Entry 9RPD (electron microscopy, 4.90 A resolution (low resolution: residue-level contacts below are approximate; hydrogen-bond / salt-bridge calls are withheld)); this record covers chains B and A of the 9 polymer chains in the assembly.

Chain B:
Protein: Tubulin beta chain
Organism: Sus scrofa
UniProt: P02554 (TBB_PIG); numbering as in UniProt (aligned over 1-445)
Chain sequence (445 residues; row label = number of the first residue in the row):
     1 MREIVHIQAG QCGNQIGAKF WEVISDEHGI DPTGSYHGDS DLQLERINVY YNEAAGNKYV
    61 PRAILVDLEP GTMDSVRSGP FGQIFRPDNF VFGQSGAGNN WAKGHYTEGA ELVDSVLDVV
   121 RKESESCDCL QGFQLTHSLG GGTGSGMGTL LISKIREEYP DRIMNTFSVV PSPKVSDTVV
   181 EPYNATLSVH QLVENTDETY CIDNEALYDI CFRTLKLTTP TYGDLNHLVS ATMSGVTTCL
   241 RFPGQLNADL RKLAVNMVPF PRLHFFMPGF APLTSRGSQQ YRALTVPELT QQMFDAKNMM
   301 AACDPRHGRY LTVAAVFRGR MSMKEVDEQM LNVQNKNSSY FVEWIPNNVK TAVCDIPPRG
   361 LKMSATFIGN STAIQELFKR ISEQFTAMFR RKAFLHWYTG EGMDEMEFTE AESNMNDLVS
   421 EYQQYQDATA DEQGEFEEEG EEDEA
Unresolved in the structure: 428-445

Chain A:
Protein: Tubulin alpha-1A chain
Organism: Sus scrofa
UniProt: P02550 (TBA1A_PIG); numbering as in UniProt (aligned over 1-451)
Chain sequence (451 residues; row label = number of the first residue in the row):
     1 MRECISIHVG QAGVQIGNAC WELYCLEHGI QPDGQMPSDK TIGGGDDSFN TFFSETGAGK
    61 HVPRAVFVDL EPTVIDEVRT GTYRQLFHPE QLITGKEDAA NNYARGHYTI GKEIIDLVLD
   121 RIRKLADQCT GLQGFSVFHS FGGGTGSGFT SLLMERLSVD YGKKSKLEFS IYPAPQVSTA
   181 VVEPYNSILT THTTLEHSDC AFMVDNEAIY DICRRNLDIE RPTYTNLNRL IGQIVSSITA
   241 SLRFDGALNV DLTEFQTNLV PYPRAHFPLA TYAPVISAEK AYHEQLSVAE ITNACFEPAN
   301 QMVKCDPRHG KYMACCLLYR GDVVPKDVNA AIATIKTKRT IQFVDWCPTG FKVGINYEPP
   361 TVVPGGDLAK VQRAVCMLSN TTAIAEAWAR LDHKFDLMYA KRAFVHWYVG EGMEEGEFSE
   421 AREDMAALEK DYEEVGVDSV EGEGEEEGEE Y
Unresolved in the structure: 437-451

How chain B and chain A interact:
Contacting residue pairs - 68 pairs, chain B then chain A:
  Q11(B) - A247(A)
  Q94(B) - R2(A)
  S95(B) - R2(A)
  S95(B) - D251(A)
  G96(B) - R2(A)
  G98(B) - E254(A)
  G98(B) - T257(A)
  N99(B) - E254(A)
  K103(B) - T253(A)
  K174(B) - N329(A)
  V175(B) - N329(A)
  S176(B) - F351(A)
  S176(B) - K352(A)
  S176(B) - V353(A)
  D177(B) - L248(A)
  D177(B) - K352(A)
  D177(B) - V353(A)
  T178(B) - N258(A)
  T178(B) - K352(A)
  V179(B) - P348(A)
  V179(B) - G350(A)
  V179(B) - K352(A)
  V180(B) - K352(A)
  E181(B) - K352(A)
  Y208(B) - K326(A)
  Y208(B) - N329(A)
  Y208(B) - A330(A)
  F212(B) - K326(A)
  K216(B) - K326(A)
  L217(B) - K326(A)
  T218(B) - K326(A)
  T218(B) - D327(A)
  T219(B) - V324(A)
  T219(B) - P325(A)
  T219(B) - K326(A)
  T219(B) - D327(A)
  P220(B) - P325(A)
  P220(B) - K326(A)
  T221(B) - P325(A)
  A387(B) - D345(A)
  A387(B) - W346(A)
  A387(B) - C347(A)
  M388(B) - D345(A)
  M388(B) - W346(A)
  M388(B) - C347(A)
  M388(B) - P348(A)
  F389(B) - W346(A)
  R390(B) - D345(A)
  R390(B) - W346(A)
  R391(B) - Y262(A)
  R391(B) - D345(A)
  R391(B) - W346(A)
  A393(B) - W346(A)
  A393(B) - C347(A)
  F394(B) - P261(A)
  F394(B) - M313(A)
  F394(B) - A314(A)
  F394(B) - W346(A)
  F394(B) - C347(A)
  F394(B) - P348(A)
  H396(B) - V260(A)
  H396(B) - P261(A)
  H396(B) - Y262(A)
  W397(B) - T253(A)
  W397(B) - Q256(A)
  W397(B) - T257(A)
  W397(B) - N258(A)
  W397(B) - V260(A)
Interface residues without a listed pair, chain B (36 interface residues in all): E69, P182, Y222, K392
Interface residues without a listed pair, chain A (32 interface residues in all): M1, V250, F255, V328

Summary:
36 residues of chain B and 32 residues of chain A are in contact.
Chain B is Tubulin beta chain and chain A is Tubulin alpha-1A chain, both from Sus scrofa; the structure, D.
melanogaster Augmin TII N-clamp (GST-fusion) bound to a microtubule, well-defined subset of particles, was
determined by electron microscopy.
